Entry 2GN2 (X-ray diffraction, 2.50 A resolution); this record covers chain A.

Chain A:
Molecule: Threonine dehydratase catabolic
Organism: Salmonella typhimurium
Notes: EC 4.3.1.19
UniProtKB: P11954 (THD2_SALTY); numbering as in UniProt (aligned over 2-329)
Chain sequence (342 residues; each row starts with the number of its first residue; numbers below 1 keep their minus sign (Met-12 is residue -12)):
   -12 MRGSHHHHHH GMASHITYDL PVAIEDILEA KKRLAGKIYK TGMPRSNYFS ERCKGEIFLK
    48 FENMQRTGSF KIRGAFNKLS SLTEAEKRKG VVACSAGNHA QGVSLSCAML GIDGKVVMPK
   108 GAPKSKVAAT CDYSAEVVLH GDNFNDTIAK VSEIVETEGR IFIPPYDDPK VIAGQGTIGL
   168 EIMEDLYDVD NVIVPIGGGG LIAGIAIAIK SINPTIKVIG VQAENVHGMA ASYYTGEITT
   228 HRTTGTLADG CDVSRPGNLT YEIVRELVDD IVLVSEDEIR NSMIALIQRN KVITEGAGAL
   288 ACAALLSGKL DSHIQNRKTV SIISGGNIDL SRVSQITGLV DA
Unresolved in the structure: -12 to 2, 329
Differences from the reference sequence: cloning artifact (-12 to -9, -2 to 1); expression tag (-8 to -3); modified residue (58)
Modified positions: Lys58 ((2S)-2-amino-6-[[3-hydroxy-2-methyl-5-(phosphonooxymethyl)pyridin-4-yl]methylideneamino]hexanoic acid; LLP)
Disulfide bonds: Cys118 forms a disulfide with the same residue of a neighbouring copy of this chain
Metal / ion sites: Na+ near Glu171 (its only coordinating residue here)
Ligand contacts: cytidine-5'-monophosphate (C5P): Gln52, Arg53, Thr54, Gly55, Gln88, Ala115, Ala116, Asp119, Tyr120, Asn314

In short:
Chain A binds cytidine-5'-monophosphate.
Chain A is Threonine dehydratase catabolic (Salmonella typhimurium); the structure, Crystal structure of
tetrameric biodegradative threonine deaminase (TdcB) from Salmonella typhimurium in complex with CMP at ...,
was determined by X-ray diffraction together with 2GN0 and 2GN1 from the same study.
